Entry 5FNV (X-ray diffraction, 2.61 A resolution); this record covers chains B and E of the 6 polymer chains in the assembly.

== Chain B ==
Name: Tubulin beta chain
Source organism: Rattus norvegicus
UniProt: P02554 (TBB_PIG); residue numbers follow UniProt; this construct covers 1-445
Amino-acid sequence (445 residues; each row starts with the number of its first residue):
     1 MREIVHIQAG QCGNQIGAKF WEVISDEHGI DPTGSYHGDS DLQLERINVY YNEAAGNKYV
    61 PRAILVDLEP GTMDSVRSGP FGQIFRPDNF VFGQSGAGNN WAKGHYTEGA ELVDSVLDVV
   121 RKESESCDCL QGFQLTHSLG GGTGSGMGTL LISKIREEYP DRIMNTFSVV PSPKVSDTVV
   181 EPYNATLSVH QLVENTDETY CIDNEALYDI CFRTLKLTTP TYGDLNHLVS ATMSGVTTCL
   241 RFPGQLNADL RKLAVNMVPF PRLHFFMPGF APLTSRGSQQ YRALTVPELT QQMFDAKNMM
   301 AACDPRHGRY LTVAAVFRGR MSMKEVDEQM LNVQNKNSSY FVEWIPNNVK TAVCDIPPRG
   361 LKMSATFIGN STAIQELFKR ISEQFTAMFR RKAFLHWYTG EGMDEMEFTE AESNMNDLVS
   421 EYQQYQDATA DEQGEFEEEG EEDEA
Disordered / not traced: 1, 54-57, 276-279, 429-445
Swiss-Prot annotation at these positions:
  - motif: Met1 to Ile4 (MREI motif)
  - binding site (GTP): Gln11, Glu69, Ser138, Gly142, Thr143, Gly144, Asn204, Asn226
  - binding site (Mg(2+)): Glu69
  - modified residue: Ser40 (Phosphoserine), Lys58 (N6-acetyllysine), Ser172 (Phosphoserine), Thr285 (Phosphothreonine), Thr290 (Phosphothreonine), Arg318 (Omega-N-methylarginine), Glu438 (5-glutamyl polyglutamate)
  - cross-link (Glycyl lysine isopeptide (Lys-Gly)): Lys58 (interchain with G-Cter in ubiquitin), Lys324 (interchain with G-Cter in ubiquitin)
Metal / ion sites: Mg2+: Gln11 (together with GDP); Ca2+ near Glu111 (its only coordinating residue here)
Residues lining bound ligands: GDP (guanosine-5'-diphosphate): Ala9, Gly10, Gln11, Cys12, Gln15, Ile16, Asp67, Asn99, Ser138, Gly140, Gly141, Gly142, Thr143, Gly144, Val169, Pro171, Val175, Asp177, Glu181, Asn204, Leu207, Tyr222, Leu225, Asn226

== Chain E ==
Name: Stathmin-4
Source organism: Sus scrofa
Notes: fragment: stathmin-like domain, residues 49-189
UniProt: P63043 (STMN4_RAT); residues 5-145 here correspond to UniProt positions 49-189 (UniProt number = residue number + 44)
Amino-acid sequence (143 residues; row label = number of the first residue in the row):
     3 MADMEVIELN KCTSGQSFEV ILKPPSFDGV PEFNASLPRR RDPSLEEIQK KLEAAEERRK
    63 YQEAELLKHL AEKREHEREV IQKAIEENNN FIKMAKEKLA QKMESNKENR EAHLAAMLER
   123 LQEKDKHAEE VRKNKELKEE ASR
Disordered / not traced: 3-5, 28-43, 141-145
Sequence notes: expression tag (3-4)
Swiss-Prot annotation at these positions:
  - modified residue: Ser46 (Phosphoserine)

== How chain B and chain E interact ==
Residue-residue contacts (22; chain B residue first):
  Tyr106(B) - His78(E)  hydrogen bond
  Tyr106(B) - Glu79(E)
  Tyr106(B) - Val82(E)  hydrophobic
  Tyr106(B) - Ile83(E)
  Leu150(B) - Glu79(E)
  Ser153(B) - Leu72(E)
  Ser153(B) - Arg76(E)  hydrogen bond
  Lys154(B) - Arg76(E)
  Lys154(B) - Glu79(E)
  Arg156(B) - Leu68(E)
  Glu157(B) - Leu69(E)
  Glu157(B) - Leu72(E)
  Glu157(B) - Arg76(E)  salt bridge
  Pro160(B) - Glu65(E)
  Glu401(B) - Val82(E)
  Glu401(B) - Ala86(E)
  Gly402(B) - Val82(E)
  Gly402(B) - Lys85(E)
  Gly402(B) - Ala86(E)
  Met403(B) - Val82(E)
  Met403(B) - Lys85(E)
  Glu407(B) - His78(E)  salt bridge
Also at the interface, not in a pair above, chain B (15 interface residues in all): His105, Thr107, Asn195, Gly400
Also at the interface, not in a pair above, chain E (12 interface residues in all): Ala73

== Overview ==
The interface between chain B and chain E involves 15 residues on one side and 12 on the other, with 2
hydrogen bonds and 2 salt bridges. Among the polar pairs are Glu157(B)-Arg76(E), Glu407(B)-His78(E) and
Tyr106(B)-His78(E). Chain B binds GDP.
Chain B is Tubulin beta chain (Rattus norvegicus) and chain E is Stathmin-4 (Sus scrofa); the structure, a new
complex structure of tubulin with an alpha-beta unsaturated lactone, was determined by X-ray diffraction
together with 5JQG from the same study.
